PDB entry 9G06 | electron microscopy, 2.85 A resolution | chains P and B of the 24 polymer chains in the assembly

[Chain P]
Protein: Small ribosomal subunit protein bS16
Organism: Escherichia coli
UniProtKB: P0A7T3 (RS16_ECOLI); residue numbers follow UniProt; this construct covers 1-82
Sequence (82 residues; row label = number of the first residue in the row):
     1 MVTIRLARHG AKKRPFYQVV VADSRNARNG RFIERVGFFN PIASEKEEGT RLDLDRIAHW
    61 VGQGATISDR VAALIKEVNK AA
Unresolved in the structure: 80-82

[Chain B]
Molecule: 16S ribosomal RNA
Organism: Escherichia coli
Sequence (1545 nucleotides; numbered 1 to 1542 plus 3 insertion-coded residues; the number before each row is that of its first residue; a row labelled like 1082A-1082C holds insertion residues (1082A, then the next letters in order)):
     1 AAAUUGAAGA GUUUGAUCAU GGCUCAGAUU GAACGCUGGC GGCAGGCCUA ACACAUGCAA
    61 GUCGAACGGU AACAGGAAGA AGCUUGCUUC UUUGCUGACG AGUGGCGGAC GGGUGAGUAA
   121 UGUCUGGGAA ACUGCCUGAU GGAGGGGGAU AACUACUGGA AACGGUAGCU AAUACCGCAU
   181 AACGUCGCAA GACCAAAGAG GGGGACCUUC GGGCCUCUUG CCAUCGGAUG UGCCCAGAUG
   241 GGAUUAGCUA GUAGGUGGGG UAACGGCUCA CCUAGGCGAC GAUCCCUAGC UGGUCUGAGA
   301 GGAUGACCAG CCACACUGGA ACUGAGACAC GGUCCAGACU CCUACGGGAG GCAGCAGUGG
   361 GGAAUAUUGC ACAAUGGGCG CAAGCCUGAU GCAGCCAUGC CGCGUGUAUG AAGAAGCCCU
   421 UCGGGUUGUA AAGUACUUUC AGCGGGGAGG AAGGGAGUAA AGUUAAUACC UUUGCUCAUU
   481 GACGUUACCC GCAGAAGAAG CACCGGCUAA CUCCGUGCCA GCAGCCXCGG UAAUACGGAG
   541 GGUGCAAGCG UUAAUCGGAA UUACUGGGCG UAAAGCGCAC GCAGGCGGUU UGUUAAGUCA
   601 GAUGUGAAAU CCCCGGGCUC AACCUGGGAA CUGCAUCUGA UACUGGCAAG CUUGAGUCUC
   661 GUAGAGGGGG GUAGAAUUCC AGGUGUAGCG GUGAAAUGCG UAGAGAUCUG GAGGAAUACC
   721 GGUGGCGAAG GCGGCCCCCU GGACGAAGAC UGACGCUCAG GUGCGAAAGC GUGGGGAGCA
   781 AACAGGAUUA GAUACCCUGG UAGUCCACGC CGUAAACGAU GUCGACUUGG AGGUUGUGCC
   841 CUUGAGGCGU GGCUUCCGGA GCUAACGCGU UAAGUCGACC GCCUGGGGAG UACGGCCGCA
   901 AGGUUAAAAC UCAAAUGAAU UGACGGGGGC CCGCACAAGC GGUGGAGCAU GUGGUUUAAU
   961 UCGAUGXAAC GCGAAGAACC UUACCUGGUC UUGACAUCCA CGGAAGUUUU CAGAGAUGAG
  1021 AAUGUGCCUU CGGGAACCGU GAGACAGGUG CUGCAUGGCU GUCGUCAGCU CGUGUUGUGA
  1081 AA
1082A-1082C AAC
  1083 UGUUGGGUUA AGUCCCGCAA CGAGCGCAAC CCUUAUCCUU UGUUGCCAGC GGUCCGGCCG
  1143 GGAACUCAAA GGAGACUGCC AGUGAUAAAC UGGAGGAAGG UGGGGAUGAC GUCAAGUCAU
  1203 CAUGGCCCUU ACGACCAGGG CUACACACGU GCUACAAUGG CGCAUACAAA GAGAAGCGAC
  1263 CUCGCGAGAG CAAGCGGACC UCAUAAAGUG CGUCGUAGUC CGGAUUGGAG UCUGCAACUC
  1323 GACUCCAUGA AGUCGGAAUC GCUAGUAAUC GUGGAUCAGA AUGCCACGGU GAAUACGUUC
  1383 CCGGGCCUUG UACACACCGC CCGUXACACC AUGGGAGUGG GUUGCAAAAG AAGUAGGUAG
  1443 CUUAACCUUC GGGAGGGCGC UUACCACUUU GUGAUUCAUG ACUGGGGUGA AGUCGUAACA
  1503 AGGUAACCGU AGGGGAACCU GCGGUUGGAU CACCUCCUUA
Unresolved in the structure: 79-92, 205-213, 841-845, 1082A-1082C, 1168, 1534-1542
Modified / non-standard residues: PSU (pseudouridine-5'-monophosphate) at position 516, G7M (N7-methyl-guanosine-5'-monophosphate) at position 527, 2MG (2N-methylguanosine-5'-monophosphate) at position 966, 5MC (5-methylcytidine-5'-monophosphate) at position 967, 2MG (2N-methylguanosine-5'-monophosphate) at position 1207, 4OC (4n,o2'-methylcytidine-5'-monophosphate) at position 1402, 5MC (5-methylcytidine-5'-monophosphate) at position 1407, UR3 (3-methyluridine-5'-monophoshate) at position 1498, 2MG (2N-methylguanosine-5'-monophosphate) at position 1516, MA6 (6N-dimethyladenosine-5'-monophoshate) at position 1518, MA6 (6N-dimethyladenosine-5'-monophoshate) at position 1519
Metal / ion sites: K+ site 1: U5 (shared with 5 residues of chain D); K+ site 2: G11, U12, G21, G22; Mg2+ site 1 near G21 (its only coordinating residue here); Mg2+ site 2: C48, G115; Mg2+ site 3: A59, C386, U387; K+ site 3: G61, U62, G104, G105; Mg2+ site 4 near G100 (its only coordinating residue here); K+ site 4: G107, G324, G326; K+ site 5: G107, G108, G326; Mg2+ site 5: A109, G331; K+ site 6: C110, G111; Mg2+ site 6 near G111 (its only coordinating residue here); 18 more K+ sites not listed; 36 more Mg2+ sites not listed
Ligand contacts: A1IC4 ((2S,3S)-2-[[(2S)-2-[[(2S,4S)-5-aminocarbonyloxy-4-oxidanyl-2-[[(2S,3R)-3-oxidanylpiperidin-2-yl]carbonylamino]pentanoyl]amino]-3-(1H-imidazol-4-yl)propanoyl]amino]-3-(2-chloranyl-1H-imidazol-4-yl)-3-oxidanyl-propanoic acid): G693, U788, U789, G791, A792, A794, C795, C796, U1506

[Chain P / chain B interface]
Pairs across the interface (79):
  Met-1(P) with C135(B), hydrogen bond to the base; C136(B), sugar contact
  Val-2(P) with A228(B), sugar contact; U229(B), sugar contact
  Thr-3(P) with G377(B), phosphate contact
  Arg-5(P) with G376(B), hydrogen bond to the phosphate; G377(B), salt bridge to the phosphate
  Leu-6(P) with U375(B), hydrogen bond to the sugar; G376(B), hydrogen bond to the phosphate
  Arg-8(P) with G391(B), salt bridge to the phosphate; C392(B), salt bridge to the phosphate
  His-9(P) with U625(B), phosphate contact
  Gly-10(P) with C624(B), hydrogen bond to the phosphate; U625(B), hydrogen bond to the phosphate
  Ala-11(P) with C623(B), sugar contact; C624(B), sugar contact
  Lys-12(P) with C43(B), salt bridge to the phosphate; A44(B), hydrogen bond to the phosphate; C392(B), phosphate contact; A393(B), salt bridge to the phosphate
  Lys-13(P) with C392(B), hydrogen bond to the phosphate; A393(B), phosphate contact; G450(B), base contact; C483(B), hydrogen bond to the base
  Arg-14(P) with G617(B), hydrogen bond to the sugar; C618(B), hydrogen bond to the sugar
  Pro-15(P) with G450(B), sugar contact
  Phe-16(P) with U625(B), phosphate contact; G626(B), phosphate contact
  Tyr-17(P) with A374(B), hydrogen bond to the sugar; U375(B), sugar contact
  Gln-18(P) with G626(B), hydrogen bond to the phosphate
  Asp-23(P) with U229(B), hydrogen bond to the sugar; G230(B), sugar contact
  Ser-24(P) with G377(B), sugar contact
  Arg-25(P) with C110(B), hydrogen bond to the sugar; G111(B), sugar contact; G134(B), base contact; G230(B), hydrogen bond to the sugar
  Ala-27(P) with G111(B), sugar contact; G112(B), phosphate contact
  Arg-28(P) with U375(B), hydrogen bond to the base; G376(B), sugar contact; U390(B), hydrogen bond to the sugar; G391(B), salt bridge to the phosphate
  Asn-29(P) with A309(B), sugar contact
  Gly-30(P) with A309(B), phosphate contact; G310(B), phosphate contact
  Arg-31(P) with G230(B), salt bridge to the phosphate; U231(B), salt bridge to the phosphate; G310(B), hydrogen bond to the phosphate; C311(B), salt bridge to the phosphate
  Phe-32(P) with A608(B), sugar contact
  Ile-33(P) with U229(B), sugar contact
  Arg-35(P) with G626(B), salt bridge to the phosphate; G627(B), salt bridge to the phosphate
  Phe-38(P) with G626(B), sugar contact
  Pro-41(P) with G450(B), sugar contact
  Ile-42(P) with G449(B), sugar contact; G450(B), sugar contact
  Ser-44(P) with G617(B), sugar contact
  Glu-47(P) with G616(B), hydrogen bond to the sugar; G617(B), sugar contact
  Arg-51(P) with G626(B), hydrogen bond to the sugar; G627(B), salt bridge to the phosphate
  Trp-60(P) with A228(B), sugar contact; U229(B), phosphate contact
  Gly-62(P) with U137(B), sugar contact
  Gln-63(P) with G227(B), hydrogen bond to the base; A228(B), sugar contact
  Gly-64(P) with C136(B), hydrogen bond to the sugar; U137(B), sugar contact
  Ser-68(P) with G376(B), hydrogen bond to the phosphate
  Arg-70(P) with A374(B), hydrogen bond to the phosphate; U375(B), salt bridge to the phosphate; A451(B), salt bridge to the phosphate; A452(B), sugar contact
  Ala-73(P) with A452(B), sugar contact
  Lys-76(P) with G474(B), salt bridge to the phosphate
Also at the interface, not in a pair above, chain P (43 interface residues in all): Asn-26, Thr-66
Also at the interface, not in a pair above, chain B (43 interface residues in all): G378, G453, U473

[Summary]
Chain P and chain B each contribute 43 residues to their interface, with 25 hydrogen bonds and 15 salt
bridges. Polar pairs include Met-1(P)/C135(B), Lys-13(P)/C483(B) and Arg-28(P)/U375(B). Chain B binds compound
A1IC4. G11(B), U12(B), G21(B) and G22(B) form the K+ site 2.
Here chain P is Small ribosomal subunit protein bS16 and chain B is 16S ribosomal RNA, both from Escherichia
coli. Entry 9G06 (Structure of 30S-IF1-IF3-mRNA-fMet-tRNA-GE81112A complex) was determined by electron
microscopy, deposited together with 9FCO, 9FDA and 9FIB.
